7QOL - chains A and Q of the 30 polymer chains in the assembly; structure by electron microscopy, 3.33 A resolution.

[Chain A]
Name: Portal protein gp20
From: Bacteroides phage crAss001
UniProtKB: A0A385DT68 (A0A385DT68_9CAUD); residues 1-806 here = UniProt positions 1-806
Chain sequence (806 residues; row label = number of the first residue in the row):
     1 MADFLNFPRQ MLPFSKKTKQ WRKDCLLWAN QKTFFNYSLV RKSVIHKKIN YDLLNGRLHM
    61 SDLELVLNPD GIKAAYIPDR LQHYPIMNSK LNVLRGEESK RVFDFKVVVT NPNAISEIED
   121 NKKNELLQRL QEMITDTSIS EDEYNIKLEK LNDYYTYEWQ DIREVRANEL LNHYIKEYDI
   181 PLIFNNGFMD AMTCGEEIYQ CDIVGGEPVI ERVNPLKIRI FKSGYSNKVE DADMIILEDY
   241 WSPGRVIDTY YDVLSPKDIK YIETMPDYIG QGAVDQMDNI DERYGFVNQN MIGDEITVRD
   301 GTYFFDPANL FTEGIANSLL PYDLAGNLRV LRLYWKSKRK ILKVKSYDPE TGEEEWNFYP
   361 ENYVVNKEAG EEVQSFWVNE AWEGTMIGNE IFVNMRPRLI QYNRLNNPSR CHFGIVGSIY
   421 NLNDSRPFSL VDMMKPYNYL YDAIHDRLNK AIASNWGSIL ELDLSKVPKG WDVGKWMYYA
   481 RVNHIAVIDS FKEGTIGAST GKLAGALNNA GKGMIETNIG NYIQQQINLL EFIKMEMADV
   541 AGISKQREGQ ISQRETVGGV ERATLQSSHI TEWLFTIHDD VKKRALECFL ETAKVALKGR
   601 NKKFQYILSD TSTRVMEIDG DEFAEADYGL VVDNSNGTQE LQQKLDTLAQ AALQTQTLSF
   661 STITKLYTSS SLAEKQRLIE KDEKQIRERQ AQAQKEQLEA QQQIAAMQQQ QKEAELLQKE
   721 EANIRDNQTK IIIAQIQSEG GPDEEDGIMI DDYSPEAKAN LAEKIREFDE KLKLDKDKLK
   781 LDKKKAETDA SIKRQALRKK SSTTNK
Unresolved in the structure: 1-5, 33-35, 68-71, 269-324, 550-563, 740-806
Cystine bridges: Cys201-Cys588
Ion coordination: Mg2+ site 1: Ala114, Glu119, Gln160; Mg2+ site 2: Tyr606 (shared with 3 residues of chain O)

[Chain Q]
Name: Ring protein 1 gp43
From: Bacteroides phage crAss001
UniProtKB: A0A385DT91 (A0A385DT91_9CAUD); residue numbers follow UniProt; this construct covers 1-236
Chain sequence (236 residues; each row starts with the number of its first residue):
     1 MVNNINWVKL PVILDRLLRH PLLTDLNLET AIQYTLDFIS AMGLPNVYVD KIETIDIKEY
    61 RGELPCDLIS INQVRLHKNG IALRAMTDNF NAYPTHDHKE GDWYERGEPS FKTQGRVIFT
   121 SIKHEKVDIS YKAIMLDDEG LPLIPDNPIF LKTLELYIKK EWFTILFDMG KISPAVLNNT
   181 QQEYAFKAGQ CNNEFVIPSV SEMEAITNMW NQLIPRVTEF RRGFKNLGDK EYIRVH
Unresolved in the structure: 97-106

[How chain A and chain Q interact]
Pairs across the interface - 36 pairs, chain A then chain Q:
  Pro468(A) - Ile197(Q)  hydrophobic
  Lys469(A) - Val2(Q)
  Lys469(A) - Gln190(Q)
  Lys469(A) - Glu194(Q)
  Trp471(A) - Val2(Q)
  Trp471(A) - Pro198(Q)  hydrogen bond (side chain-backbone)
  Trp471(A) - Ser199(Q)
  Trp471(A) - Val200(Q)
  Trp471(A) - Met203(Q)  hydrophobic
  Tyr479(A) - Val200(Q)
  Tyr479(A) - Met203(Q)  hydrophobic
  Tyr479(A) - Glu204(Q)  hydrogen bond
  Tyr479(A) - Thr207(Q)
  Val482(A) - Thr207(Q)
  Val482(A) - Asn211(Q)
  Asn483(A) - Met203(Q)
  Asn483(A) - Thr207(Q)  hydrogen bond
  Asn483(A) - Trp210(Q)  hydrogen bond (backbone-side chain)
  Asn483(A) - Asn211(Q)  hydrogen bond
  Ile485(A) - Trp210(Q)  hydrophobic
  Val487(A) - Met203(Q)  hydrophobic
  Ile488(A) - Ile197(Q)
  Asp489(A) - Asn193(Q)  hydrogen bond
  Asp489(A) - Ile197(Q)
  Ser490(A) - Asn193(Q)
  Phe491(A) - Phe186(Q)  hydrophobic
  Phe491(A) - Gly189(Q)
  Phe491(A) - Gln190(Q)  hydrogen bond (backbone-side chain)
  Phe491(A) - Asn193(Q)
  Lys492(A) - Phe186(Q)
  Lys492(A) - Gln190(Q)
  Glu493(A) - Phe186(Q)
  Glu493(A) - Gln190(Q)  hydrogen bond
  Ile496(A) - Phe186(Q)  hydrophobic
  Ser499(A) - Phe186(Q)
  Thr500(A) - Gln182(Q)  hydrogen bond (backbone-side chain)
Interface residues without a listed pair, chain A (20 interface residues in all): Gly470, Thr495, Lys502
Interface residues without a listed pair, chain Q (17 interface residues in all): Ile149

[Summary]
Chain A and chain Q form an interface of 20 and 17 residues respectively, with 9 hydrogen bonds. Polar
contacts include Trp471(A)-Pro198(Q), Tyr479(A)-Glu204(Q) and Asn483(A)-Thr207(Q). Ala114(A), Glu119(A) and
Gln160(A) form the Mg2+ site 1.
Here chain A is Portal protein gp20 and chain Q is Ring protein 1 gp43, both from Bacteroides phage crAss001.
Entry 7QOL (Tail assembly of the phicrAss001 virion with C6 symmetry imposed) was determined by electron
microscopy together with 7QOG, 7QOH, 7QOI, 7QOJ and 7QOK from the same study.
